Entry 8W1R (electron microscopy, 3.30 A resolution); this record covers chains B and C of the 11 polymer chains in the assembly.

[Chain B (and C)]
Protein: Core protein VP3
Organism: Bluetongue virus (serotype 1 / isolate South Africa)
Notes: chain C of this document is another copy of the same molecule, construct and numbering; everything in this record applies to it too
Reference sequence: Q1AE73 (Q1AE73_9REOV); residue numbers follow UniProt; this construct covers 1-901
Chain sequence (901 residues; row label = number of the first residue in the row):
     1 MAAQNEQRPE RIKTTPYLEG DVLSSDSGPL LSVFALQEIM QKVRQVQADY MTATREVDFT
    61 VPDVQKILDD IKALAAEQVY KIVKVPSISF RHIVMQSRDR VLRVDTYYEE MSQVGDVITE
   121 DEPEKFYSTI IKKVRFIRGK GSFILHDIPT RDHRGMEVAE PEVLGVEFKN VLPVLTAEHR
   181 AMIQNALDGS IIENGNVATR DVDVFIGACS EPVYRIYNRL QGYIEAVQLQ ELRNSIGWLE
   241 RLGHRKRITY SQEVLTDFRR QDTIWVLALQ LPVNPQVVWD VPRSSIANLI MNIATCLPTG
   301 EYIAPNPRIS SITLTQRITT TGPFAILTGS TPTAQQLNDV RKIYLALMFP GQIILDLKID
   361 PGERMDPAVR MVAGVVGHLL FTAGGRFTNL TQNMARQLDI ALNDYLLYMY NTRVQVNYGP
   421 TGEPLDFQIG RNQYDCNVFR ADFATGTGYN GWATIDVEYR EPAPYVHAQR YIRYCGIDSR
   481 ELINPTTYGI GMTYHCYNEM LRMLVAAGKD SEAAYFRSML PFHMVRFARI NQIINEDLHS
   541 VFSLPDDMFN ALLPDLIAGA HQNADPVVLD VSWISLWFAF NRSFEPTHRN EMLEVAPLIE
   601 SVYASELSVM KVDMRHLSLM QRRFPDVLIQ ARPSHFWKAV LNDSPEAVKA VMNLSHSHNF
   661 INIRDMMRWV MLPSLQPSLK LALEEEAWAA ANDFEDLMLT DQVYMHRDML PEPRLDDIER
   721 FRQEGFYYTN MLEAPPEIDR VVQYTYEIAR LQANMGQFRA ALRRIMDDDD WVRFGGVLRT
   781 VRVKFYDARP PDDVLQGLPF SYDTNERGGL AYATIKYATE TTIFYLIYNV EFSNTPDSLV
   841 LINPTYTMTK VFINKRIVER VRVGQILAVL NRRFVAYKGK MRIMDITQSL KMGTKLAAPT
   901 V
Not modelled in the structure: 1-6, 804-813 (chain C: 1-34)
Reported in the primary citation:
  - mutagenesis - R431F: abolished growth in response to reverse genetics method

[Interface between chain B and chain C]
Contacting residue pairs (73; chain B residue first):
  P9(B) - H635(C)
  I12(B) - S634(C)
  I12(B) - H635(C)
  K13(B) - K638(C)  hydrogen bond (backbone-side chain)
  T14(B) - W637(C)
  T14(B) - L641(C)
  T15(B) - I661(C)
  P16(B) - N653(C)
  Y17(B) - H656(C)
  Y17(B) - S657(C)
  Y17(B) - H658(C)
  Y17(B) - F660(C)  hydrophobic
  Q252(B) - A813(C)
  E253(B) - R807(C)  salt bridge
  E253(B) - Y812(C)
  E253(B) - A813(C)
  E253(B) - T814(C)
  V254(B) - R750(C)
  V254(B) - Y812(C)
  V254(B) - A813(C)  hydrogen bond (backbone-backbone)
  L255(B) - A811(C)
  L255(B) - Y812(C)  hydrophobic
  T256(B) - A753(C)
  T256(B) - N754(C)
  T256(B) - A811(C)  hydrogen bond (backbone-backbone)
  T256(B) - A813(C)
  D257(B) - N754(C)
  R260(B) - E806(C)  salt bridge
  W265(B) - G809(C)  hydrogen bond (side chain-backbone)
  W265(B) - L810(C)  hydrophobic
  R308(B) - L654(C)  hydrogen bond (side chain-backbone)
  R308(B) - S657(C)
  R308(B) - H658(C)
  I309(B) - H658(C)
  I312(B) - H658(C)
  T313(B) - I290(C)
  Q316(B) - F59(C)
  R317(B) - N338(C)  hydrogen bond (backbone-side chain)
  R317(B) - R341(C)
  I318(B) - N338(C)
  I318(B) - L345(C)  hydrophobic
  T320(B) - V567(C)
  T321(B) - D570(C)
  Y410(B) - I359(C)
  Y410(B) - R364(C)
  N411(B) - I359(C)
  N411(B) - N393(C)
  T412(B) - N393(C)
  I483(B) - R632(C)
  P485(B) - N662(C)
  P485(B) - R664(C)  hydrogen bond (backbone-side chain)
  T486(B) - R664(C)
  T487(B) - N662(C)  hydrogen bond (backbone-side chain)
  T487(B) - R664(C)
  Y488(B) - N662(C)
  Y488(B) - R664(C)
  Y488(B) - D665(C)
  Y488(B) - R668(C)
  G489(B) - F660(C)
  G489(B) - N662(C)
  G489(B) - D665(C)  hydrogen bond (backbone-side chain)
  I490(B) - R283(C)
  I490(B) - H561(C)
  M492(B) - F660(C)  hydrophobic
  R517(B) - H561(C)  hydrogen bond
  S518(B) - H658(C)
  R882(B) - E806(C)  salt bridge
  M884(B) - G808(C)
  M884(B) - G809(C)
  S889(B) - L810(C)
  T894(B) - Y812(C)
  A897(B) - R750(C)
  A898(B) - N754(C)
Also at the interface, not in a pair above, chain B (52 interface residues in all): L18, F258, N306, L314, T315, P521, D885, I886, K895
Also at the interface, not in a pair above, chain C (52 interface residues in all): I286, I293, K342, Q397, I400, Q562, V568, L569, N659, I663, K816

[Summary]
The chain B/chain C interface involves 52 residues from each chain; the contacts include 10 hydrogen bonds and
3 salt bridges. Among the polar pairs are E253(B)-R807(C), R260(B)-E806(C) and R882(B)-E806(C). The paper
reports that R431F of chain B abolishes growth in response to reverse genetics method.
Chain B and chain C are both Core protein VP3 (Bluetongue virus (serotype 1 / isolate South Africa)); the
structure, Cryo-EM structure of BTV core, was determined by electron microscopy together with 8W12, 8W19,
8W1C, 8W1O and 8W1S from the same study.
